6KQD - chains A and B of the 9 polymer chains in the assembly; structure by X-ray diffraction, 3.30 A resolution.

# Chain A (and B)
Name: DNA-directed RNA polymerase subunit alpha
Source organism: Thermus thermophilus (strain HB8 / ATCC 27634 / DSM 579)
Notes: EC 2.7.7.6; chain B of this document is another copy of the same molecule, construct and numbering; everything in this record applies to it too
Reference sequence: Q5SHR6 (RPOA_THET8); residue numbers follow UniProt; this construct covers 1-315
Sequence (315 residues; each row starts with the number of its first residue):
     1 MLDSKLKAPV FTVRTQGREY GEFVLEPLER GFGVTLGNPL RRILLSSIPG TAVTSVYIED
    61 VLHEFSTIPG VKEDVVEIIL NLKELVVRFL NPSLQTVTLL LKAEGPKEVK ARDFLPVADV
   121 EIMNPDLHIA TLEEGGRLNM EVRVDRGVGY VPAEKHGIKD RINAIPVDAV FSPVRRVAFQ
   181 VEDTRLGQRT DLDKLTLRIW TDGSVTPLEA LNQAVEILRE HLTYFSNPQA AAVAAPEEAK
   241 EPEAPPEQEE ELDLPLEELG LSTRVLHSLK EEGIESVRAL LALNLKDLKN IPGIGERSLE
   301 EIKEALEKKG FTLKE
Disordered / not traced: 1-3, 230-315 (chain B: 1-6, 229-315)

# Interface between chain A and chain B
Residue-residue contacts - 48 pairs, chain A then chain B:
  Lys-5(A) / Glu-220(B)  salt bridge
  Ala-8(A) / Tyr-224(B)  hydrophobic
  Pro-9(A) / Tyr-224(B)
  Phe-11(A) / Tyr-224(B)
  Phe-11(A) / Phe-225(B)
  Phe-11(A) / Asn-227(B)
  Phe-11(A) / Pro-228(B)
  Leu-25(A) / Tyr-224(B)
  Leu-25(A) / Phe-225(B)  hydrophobic
  Gly-31(A) / Arg-42(B)  hydrogen bond (backbone-side chain)
  Phe-32(A) / Ser-47(B)
  Phe-32(A) / Ile-217(B)  hydrophobic
  Phe-32(A) / His-221(B)
  Val-34(A) / Arg-42(B)
  Thr-35(A) / Pro-39(B)
  Thr-35(A) / Arg-42(B)  hydrogen bond
  Leu-36(A) / Leu-218(B)  hydrophobic
  Leu-36(A) / His-221(B)
  Pro-39(A) / Thr-35(B)
  Pro-39(A) / Pro-39(B)  hydrophobic
  Leu-40(A) / Phe-225(B)  hydrophobic
  Arg-42(A) / Gly-31(B)  hydrogen bond (side chain-backbone)
  Arg-42(A) / Val-34(B)
  Arg-42(A) / Thr-35(B)  hydrogen bond
  Ile-43(A) / Phe-32(B)  hydrophobic
  Ser-47(A) / Phe-32(B)
  Val-215(A) / Leu-222(B)
  Ile-217(A) / Phe-32(B)  hydrophobic
  Leu-218(A) / Leu-36(B)  hydrophobic
  Leu-218(A) / Leu-222(B)  hydrophobic
  Arg-219(A) / Leu-222(B)
  His-221(A) / Phe-32(B)
  Leu-222(A) / Leu-218(B)  hydrophobic
  Leu-222(A) / Arg-219(B)
  Leu-222(A) / Leu-222(B)  hydrophobic
  Tyr-224(A) / Pro-9(B)
  Tyr-224(A) / Phe-11(B)
  Tyr-224(A) / Leu-25(B)
  Phe-225(A) / Phe-11(B)  hydrophobic
  Phe-225(A) / Leu-25(B)  hydrophobic
  Phe-225(A) / Leu-36(B)  hydrophobic
  Phe-225(A) / Leu-40(B)  hydrophobic
  Asn-227(A) / Phe-11(B)
  Pro-228(A) / Phe-11(B)
  Pro-228(A) / Val-13(B)  hydrophobic
  Gln-229(A) / Phe-11(B)  hydrogen bond (backbone-backbone)
  Gln-229(A) / Thr-12(B)
  Gln-229(A) / Val-13(B)
Interface residues without a listed pair, chain A (31 interface residues in all): Val-13, Leu-28, Ser-46, Leu-197, Leu-211
Interface residues without a listed pair, chain B (31 interface residues in all): Leu-28, Ile-43, Ser-46, Leu-211, Asn-212, Val-215, Ser-226

# In short
Chain A and chain B each contribute 31 residues to their interface; the contacts include 5 hydrogen bonds and
1 salt bridge. Polar contacts include Lys-5(A)/Glu-220(B), Gly-31(A)/Arg-42(B) and Thr-35(A)/Arg-42(B).
Chain A and chain B are both DNA-directed RNA polymerase subunit alpha (Thermus thermophilus (strain HB8 /
ATCC 27634 / DSM 579)); the structure, Thermus thermophilus initial transcription complex comprising sigma A
and 5'-OH RNA of 3 nt, was determined by X-ray diffraction together with 6KQE, 6KQF, 6KQG, 6KQH, 6KQL, 6KQM
and 6 further entries from the same study.
